PDB entry 6WDT | electron microscopy, 3.10 A resolution | chains B and D of the 6 polymer chains in the assembly

== Chain B ==
Name: viral protein 2
From: Enterovirus D68
UniProtKB: A0A0A7X639 (A0A0A7X639_9ENTO); residues 1-248 here correspond to UniProt positions 70-317 (UniProt number = residue number + 69)
Amino-acid sequence (248 residues; row label = number of the first residue in the row):
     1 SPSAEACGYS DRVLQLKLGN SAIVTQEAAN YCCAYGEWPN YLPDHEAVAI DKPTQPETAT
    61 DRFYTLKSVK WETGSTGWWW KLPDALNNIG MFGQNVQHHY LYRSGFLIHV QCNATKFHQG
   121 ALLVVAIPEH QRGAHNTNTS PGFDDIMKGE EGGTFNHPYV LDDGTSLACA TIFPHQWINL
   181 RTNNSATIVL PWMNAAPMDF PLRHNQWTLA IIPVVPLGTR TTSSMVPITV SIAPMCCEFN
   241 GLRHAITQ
Unresolved in the structure: 1-9, 247-248

== Chain D ==
Name: viral protein 4
From: Enterovirus D68
UniProtKB: A0A126D252 (A0A126D252_9ENTO); residues 1-68 here correspond to UniProt positions 2-69 (UniProt number = residue number + 1)
Amino-acid sequence (68 residues; each row starts with the number of its first residue):
     1 GAQVTRQQTG THENANIATN GSHITYNQIN FYKDSYAASA SKQDFSQDPS KFTEPVVEGL
    61 KAGAPVLK
Unresolved in the structure: 1-28, 57-68

== Chain B / chain D interface ==
Pairs across the interface (5; chain B residue first):
  Cys-32(B) with Pro-55(D)
  Cys-33(B) with Pro-55(D), hydrogen bond (backbone-backbone); Val-56(D)
  Tyr-35(B) with Lys-51(D); Phe-52(D), hydrophobic
Also at the interface, not in a pair above, chain B (6 interface residues in all): Asn-30, Tyr-31, Gly-36

== Summary ==
The interface between chain B and chain D involves 6 residues on one side and 4 on the other; the contacts
include 1 hydrogen bond. Its one hydrogen bond, Cys-33(B)/Pro-55(D), is backbone to backbone.
Chain B is viral protein 2 and chain D is viral protein 4, both from Enterovirus D68; the structure,
Enterovirus D68 in complex with human monoclonal antibody EV68-228, was determined by electron microscopy
(same publication as 6WDS).
